PDB entry 7Z6Q | electron microscopy, 2.50 A resolution | chains B and a of the 12 polymer chains in the assembly

== Chain B ==
Name: Photosystem P840 reaction center iron-sulfur protein
Organism: Chlorobaculum tepidum TLS
UniProtKB: Q8KAY1 (Q8KAY1_CHLTE); numbering as in UniProt (aligned over 1-231)
Sequence (231 residues; each row starts with the number of its first residue):
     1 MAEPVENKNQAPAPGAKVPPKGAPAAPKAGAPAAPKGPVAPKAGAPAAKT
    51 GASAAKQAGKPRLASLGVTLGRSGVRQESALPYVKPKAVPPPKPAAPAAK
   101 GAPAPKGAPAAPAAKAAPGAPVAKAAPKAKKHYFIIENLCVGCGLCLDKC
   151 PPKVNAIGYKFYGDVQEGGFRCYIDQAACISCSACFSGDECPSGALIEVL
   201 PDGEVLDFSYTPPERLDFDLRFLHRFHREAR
Disordered / not traced: 1-59, 81-127, 230-231
Bound ions: 4Fe-4S cluster Fe site 1: Cys140, Cys143, Cys146, Cys191; 4Fe-4S cluster Fe site 2: Cys150, Cys179, Cys182, Cys185
Small-molecule neighbours:
  - 4Fe-4S cluster (SF4), molecule 1: Tyr133, Lys149, Cys150, Pro151, Val154, Ala156, Ile157, Ile174, Cys179, Ile180, Ser181, Cys182, Ser183, Ala184, Cys185
  - 4Fe-4S cluster (SF4), molecule 2: Ile135, Cys140, Val141, Gly142, Cys143, Gly144, Leu145, Cys146, Cys172, Cys191, Pro192, Ser193, Ala195, Leu196
What the authors report for this chain:
  - binding site for 4Fe-4S cluster: Lys149 (proposed by the authors, not directly observed)

== Chain a ==
Name: Photosystem P840 reaction center, large subunit
Organism: Chlorobaculum tepidum TLS
UniProtKB: Q8KAY0 (Q8KAY0_CHLTE); residue numbers follow UniProt; this construct covers 1-731
Sequence (731 residues; row label = number of the first residue in the row):
     1 MAEQVKPAGVKPKGTVPPPKGNAPAPKANGAPGGASVIKEQDAAKMRRFL
    51 FQRTETRSTKWYQIFDTEKLDDEQVVGGHLALLGVLGFIMGIYYISGIQV
   101 FPWGAPGFHDNWFYLTIKPRMVSLGIDTYSTKTADLEAAGARLLGWAAFH
   151 FLVGSVLIFGGWRHWTHNLTNPFTGRCGNFRDFRFLGKFGDVVFNGTSAK
   201 SYKEALGPHAVYMSLLFLGWGIVMWAILGFAPIPDFQTINSETFMSFVFA
   251 VIFFALGIYWWNNPPNAAIHLNDDMKAAFSVHLTAIGYINIALGCIAFVA
   301 FQQPSFAPYYKELDKLVFYLYGEPFNRVSFNFVEQGGKVISGAKEFADFP
   351 AYAILPKSGEAFGMARVVTNLIVFNHIICGVLYVFAGVYHGGQYLLKIQL
   401 NGMYNQIKSIWITKGRDQEVQVKILGTVMALCFATMLSVYAVIVWNTICE
   451 LNIFGTNITMSFYWLKPLPIFQWMFADPSINDWVMAHVITAGSLFSLIAL
   501 VRIAFFAHTSPLWDDLGLKKNSYSFPCLGPVYGGTCGVSIQDQLWFAMLW
   551 GIKGLSAVCWYIDGAWIASMMYGVPAADAKAWDSIAHLHHHYTSGIFYYF
   601 WTETVTIFSSSHLSTILMIGHLVWFISFAVWFEDRGSRLEGADIQTRTIR
   651 WLGKKFLNRDVNFRFPVLTISDSKLAGTFLYFGGTFMLVFLFLANGFYQT
   701 NSPLPPPVSHAAVSGQQMLAQLVDTLMKMIA
Disordered / not traced: 1-54, 709-731
Bound ions: bacteriochlorophyll a Mg site 1 near Glu242 (its only coordinating residue here); bacteriochlorophyll a Mg site 2 near Asn375 (its only coordinating residue here); 4Fe-4S cluster Fe: Cys527, Cys536 (shared with 2 residues of chain A); Ca2+: Asp563, Glu603, Phe692, Asn695, Gly696
Small-molecule neighbours:
  - bacteriochlorophyll a (BCL), molecule 1: Trp61, Tyr62, Gln63, Ile64, Phe65, Asp66, Thr67, Lys276, Phe279, Leu283, Leu382, Tyr383, Phe385, Ala386, Tyr389, His390, Gln393, Tyr523, Gln541, Leu544, Trp545, Met548, Leu675, Phe679
  - bacteriochlorophyll a (BCL), molecule 2: Phe65, Thr67, Leu70, Val75, Gly78, His79, Leu82, Met275, Ala278, Phe279, His282, Leu283, Ile286
  - bacteriochlorophyll a (BCL), molecule 3: Asp72, Val75, Val76, His79, Leu80, Leu83, Phe149, Val153, Val156, Leu157, Phe180, Phe183, Phe185, Phe194, Thr197, Ser198, Ala199, Lys200, Ser201, Tyr202, Ala205, Pro208, His209, Tyr212, Met213, Leu216
  - bacteriochlorophyll a (BCL), molecule 4: Leu80, Val156, Leu157, Phe159, Gly160, Arg163, His164, Asn168, Leu169, Thr170, Asn171, Arg176, Gly178, Asn179, Phe183, Phe185, Leu186, Tyr212, Leu215, Leu216
  - bacteriochlorophyll a (BCL), molecule 5: Leu83, Leu86, Gly87, Met90, Tyr94, Ile117, Arg120, Met121, Leu124, Trp146, Phe149, His150, Val153, Gly154, Leu157, Met213, Leu216, Phe217, Trp220, Val223, Phe253, Ile289
  - bacteriochlorophyll a (BCL), molecule 6: Leu83, Tyr202, Lys203, Ala205, Leu206, His209, Ala210, Met213, Leu216, Gly219, Trp220, Val223, Pro265, Ala267, Leu271, Asn272, Ala278, Val281, His282, Ala285, Ile286, Ile289
  - bacteriochlorophyll a (BCL), molecule 7: Tyr93, Trp112, Phe113, Thr116, Ile117, Leu371, Ile372, Phe374, Asn375, Ile378, Cys379, Leu382, Phe679, Phe682, Gly683, Phe686, Met687, Val689, Phe690, Leu693
  - bacteriochlorophyll a (BCL), molecule 8: Asp110, Asn111, Trp112, Phe113, Leu320, Tyr321, Gly322, His612, Thr615, Ile616, Ile619, Met687, Phe690
  - bacteriochlorophyll a (BCL), molecule 9: Leu431, Ala434, Thr435, Leu437, Ser438, Lys466, Pro467, Leu468, Phe471, Phe475, Asp482, Trp483, Ala486, His487, Thr490
  - bacteriochlorophyll a / F39: Leu86, Ile89, Met90, Tyr93, Thr116, Ile117, Pro119, Arg120, Ser123, Phe217, Trp220, Phe236, Gln237, Thr238, Ile239, Ser241, Glu242, Met245, Ser246, Phe249, Ala268, His270, Leu271, Ala277, Ser280, Val281, Thr284, Ala285, Ile286, Tyr288, Asn290, Ala292, Leu293, Cys295, Ile296, Ala297, Val299, Ala300, Phe301, Gln303, Ser305, Phe306, Tyr309, Tyr310, Ile372, Asn375, His376, Cys379, Tyr383, Val384, Gly387, Val388, Gly391, Gly392, Tyr394, Leu395, Ser409, Ile410, Trp411, Ile412, Lys414, Gly415, Ile424, Leu500, Ala504, Phe505
  - chlorophyll a (CLA), molecule 1: Met429, Cys432, Phe433, Met436, Leu437, Tyr440, Phe495, Ile498, Arg502, Phe546, Leu549, Trp550
  - chlorophyll a (CLA), molecule 2: Met436, Tyr440, Ala441, Val444, Thr447, Ile448, Phe454, Phe495, Leu549, Trp550, Ile552, Lys553, Met570, Ile596, Phe597, Phe600, Trp624, Tyr681
  - chlorophyll a (CLA), molecule 3: Thr615, Met618, Ile619, His621, Leu622, Trp624, Phe625, Phe628
  - chlorophyll a (CLA), molecule 4: Leu622, Val623, Phe625, Ile626, Phe628, Ala629, Phe632, Asp634, Ser637, Arg638, Gly641, Ala642, Gln645
  - Bacteriochlorophyll A isomer (GS0), molecule 1: Met436, Tyr440, Ile443, Val488, Gly492, Ile552, Lys553, Gly554, Ser556, Trp560, Ile567, Met570, Ile596, Phe600, Thr604, Ile607, Phe608, Leu617, His621, Trp624, Tyr681, Thr685, Leu688, Val689, Phe692
  - Bacteriochlorophyll A isomer (GS0), molecule 2: Phe597, Phe600, Trp601, Trp624
  - IKV ([(2R)-2-hexadecanoyloxy-3-[(2S,3S,4R,5R,6S)-6-(hydroxymethyl)-3,4,5-tris(oxidanyl)oxan-2-yl]oxy-propyl] hexadecanoate): Cys295, Phe298, Arg366, Val373, Ile377, Val381, Met474, Phe475, Ala476, Asp477, Asn481, Asp482, Met485, Ala486, Ile489, Thr490, Gly492, Ser493, Leu494, Ser496, Gly551, Gly554, Leu555, Val558, Tyr561, Ile562, Gly564, Tyr592, Gln699
  - 4Fe-4S cluster (SF4): Cys527, Gly529, Pro530, Cys536, Glu633, Ile670
What the authors report for this chain:
  - binding site for Bacteriochlorophyll A isomer: Trp601 (from molecular simulation)

== Interface between chain B and chain a ==
Contacting residue pairs - 23 pairs, chain B then chain a:
  Cys143(B) - Pro530(a)
  Cys143(B) - Val531(a)  hydrogen bond (backbone-backbone)
  Gly144(B) - Val531(a)
  Leu147(B) - Tyr532(a)
  Asp148(B) - Val531(a)
  Asp148(B) - Tyr532(a)  hydrogen bond (side chain-backbone)
  Asp148(B) - Gly533(a)
  Tyr159(B) - Leu518(a)  hydrophobic
  Tyr159(B) - Leu528(a)
  Tyr159(B) - Val531(a)
  Phe161(B) - Leu518(a)  hydrophobic
  Phe161(B) - Asn521(a)
  Phe161(B) - Leu528(a)  hydrophobic
  Gly163(B) - Asn521(a)
  Asp164(B) - Thr56(a)
  Val165(B) - Phe525(a)  hydrophobic
  Val165(B) - Cys527(a)
  Val165(B) - Leu528(a)  hydrophobic
  Gln166(B) - Pro526(a)
  Gln166(B) - Thr669(a)
  Gln166(B) - Ile670(a)
  Gln166(B) - Ser671(a)  hydrogen bond
  Phe170(B) - Leu528(a)
Interface residues without a listed pair, chain B (12 interface residues in all): Gly142
Interface residues without a listed pair, chain a (16 interface residues in all): Lys519, Gly529

== Overview ==
12 residues of chain B and 16 residues of chain a are in contact, with 3 hydrogen bonds. Among the polar pairs
are Asp148(B)-Tyr532(a), Gln166(B)-Ser671(a) and Cys143(B)-Val531(a). Bound to chain B: 4Fe-4S cluster. From
the paper: a binding site for 4Fe-4S cluster at Lys149(B); a binding site for Bacteriochlorophyll A isomer at
Trp601(a).
Chain B is Photosystem P840 reaction center iron-sulfur protein and chain a is Photosystem P840 reaction
center, large subunit, both from Chlorobaculum tepidum TLS; the structure, Cryo-EM structure of the whole
photosynthetic complex from the green sulfur bacteria, was determined by electron microscopy.
